PDB entry 5OBI | X-ray diffraction, 1.60 A resolution | chains A and B

# Chain A (and B)
Name: Tetrachloroethene reductive dehalogenase catalytic subunit PceA
Source organism: Sulfurospirillum multivorans DSM 12446
Notes: chain B of this document is another copy of the same molecule, construct and numbering; everything in this record applies to it too
UniProt: W6EQP0 (W6EQP0_SULMU); residues 1-464 here correspond to UniProt positions 38-501 (UniProt number = residue number + 37)
Sequence (464 residues; each row starts with the number of its first residue):
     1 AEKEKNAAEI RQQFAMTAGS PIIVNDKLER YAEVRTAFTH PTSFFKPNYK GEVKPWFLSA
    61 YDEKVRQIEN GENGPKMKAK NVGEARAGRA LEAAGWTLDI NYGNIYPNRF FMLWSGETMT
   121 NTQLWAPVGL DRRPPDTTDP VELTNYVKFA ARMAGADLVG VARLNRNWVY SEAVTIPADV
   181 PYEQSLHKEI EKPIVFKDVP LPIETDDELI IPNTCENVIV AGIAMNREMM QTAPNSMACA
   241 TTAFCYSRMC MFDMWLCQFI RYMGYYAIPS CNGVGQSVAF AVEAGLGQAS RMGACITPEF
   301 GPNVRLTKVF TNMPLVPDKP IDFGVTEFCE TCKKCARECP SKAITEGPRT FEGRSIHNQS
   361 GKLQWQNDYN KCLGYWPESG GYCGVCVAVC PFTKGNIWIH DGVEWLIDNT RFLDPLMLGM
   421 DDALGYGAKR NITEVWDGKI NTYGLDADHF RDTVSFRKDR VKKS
Unresolved in the structure: 414-430, 463-464 (chain B: 1-5, 395-430, 462-464)
Bound ions: 4Fe-4S cluster Fe site 1: Cys329, Cys332, Cys335, Cys390; 4Fe-4S cluster Fe site 2: Cys339, Cys372, Cys383, Cys386
Ligand contacts:
  - benzamidine (BEN): Phe38, Thr39, Pro41, Phe44, Phe45, Leu186, Glu189
  - 5-Methoxybenzimidazolyl-norcobamide (OBL): Ile22, Tyr31, Arg35, Thr36, Ala37, Phe38, Tyr170, Thr242, Tyr246, Met249, Asn272, Gly273, Gly275, Gln276, Ser277, Val278, Ala279, Ala289, Met292, Gly293, Ala294, Cys295, Pro302, Val304, Arg305, Leu306, Lys308, Ile344, His357, Asn358, Gln359, Lys362, Leu363, Gln364, Tyr369, Cys372, Leu373, Trp376, Tyr382, Cys383, Gly384, Cys386, Val387
  - 4Fe-4S cluster (SF4), molecule 1: Ser290, Arg291, Met292, Ile296, Cys329, Cys332, Lys333, Lys334, Cys335, Cys390, Pro391, Phe392, Phe412
  - 4Fe-4S cluster (SF4), molecule 2: Cys339, Pro340, Ser341, Ala343, Ile344, Cys372, Tyr375, Trp376, Tyr382, Cys383, Gly384, Val385, Cys386
From the paper describing this entry:
  - binding site for 5-Methoxybenzimidazolyl-norcobamide: Ile22, Lys362, Gln364

# How chain A and chain B interact
Pairs across the interface (206):
  Tyr61(A) - Leu124(B)  hydrogen bond (side chain-backbone)
  Tyr61(A) - Trp125(B)
  Tyr61(A) - Pro127(B)  hydrophobic
  Tyr61(A) - Val128(B)  hydrophobic
  Lys64(A) - Trp125(B)
  Val65(A) - Val128(B)
  Ile68(A) - Leu130(B)  hydrophobic
  Ile68(A) - Arg133(B)
  Val82(A) - Arg133(B)
  Val82(A) - Asp136(B)
  Gly83(A) - Asp136(B)
  Gly83(A) - Thr137(B)
  Glu84(A) - Tyr146(B)
  Arg86(A) - Leu130(B)  hydrogen bond (side chain-backbone)
  Arg86(A) - Arg133(B)  hydrogen bond (side chain-backbone)
  Arg86(A) - Pro134(B)  hydrogen bond (side chain-backbone)
  Arg86(A) - Pro135(B)
  Arg86(A) - Asp136(B)  salt bridge
  Arg86(A) - Tyr262(B)  hydrogen bond (side chain-backbone)
  Arg86(A) - Met263(B)  hydrogen bond (side chain-backbone)
  Arg86(A) - Gly264(B)
  Ala87(A) - Tyr146(B)  hydrophobic
  Ala87(A) - Phe259(B)
  Ala87(A) - Met263(B)  hydrophobic
  Arg89(A) - Leu130(B)
  Ala90(A) - Phe259(B)
  Ala90(A) - Tyr262(B)
  Ala90(A) - Met263(B)  hydrophobic
  Leu91(A) - Ala150(B)  hydrophobic
  Leu91(A) - Phe259(B)
  Glu92(A) - Trp125(B)
  Ala93(A) - Asn121(B)  hydrogen bond (backbone-side chain)
  Ala93(A) - Trp125(B)  hydrophobic
  Ala93(A) - Leu130(B)  hydrophobic
  Ala93(A) - Tyr262(B)  hydrophobic
  Ala94(A) - Trp255(B)
  Ala94(A) - Gln258(B)
  Ala94(A) - Phe259(B)
  Ala94(A) - Tyr262(B)
  Gly95(A) - Trp255(B)  hydrogen bond (backbone-side chain)
  Trp96(A) - Asn121(B)
  Trp96(A) - Trp125(B)
  Thr97(A) - Met119(B)
  Thr97(A) - Asn121(B)
  Thr97(A) - Met251(B)
  Thr97(A) - Met254(B)
  Thr97(A) - Gln258(B)
  Leu98(A) - Met251(B)  hydrophobic
  Leu98(A) - Met254(B)  hydrophobic
  Ile100(A) - Thr120(B)
  Asn101(A) - Leu124(B)
  Tyr102(A) - Leu124(B)  hydrophobic
  Tyr102(A) - Trp125(B)  hydrogen bond
  Met119(A) - Thr97(B)
  Thr120(A) - Ile100(B)
  Thr120(A) - Tyr182(B)
  Asn121(A) - Ala93(B)  hydrogen bond (side chain-backbone)
  Asn121(A) - Trp96(B)
  Asn121(A) - Thr97(B)
  Gln123(A) - Tyr182(B)
  Gln123(A) - Glu183(B)
  Leu124(A) - Tyr61(B)  hydrogen bond (backbone-side chain)
  Leu124(A) - Asn101(B)
  Leu124(A) - Tyr102(B)  hydrophobic
  Leu124(A) - Tyr182(B)
  Trp125(A) - Tyr61(B)
  Trp125(A) - Lys64(B)
  Trp125(A) - Glu92(B)
  Trp125(A) - Ala93(B)  hydrophobic
  Trp125(A) - Trp96(B)
  Trp125(A) - Tyr102(B)  hydrogen bond
  Trp125(A) - Tyr382(B)
  Pro127(A) - Leu58(B)  hydrophobic
  Pro127(A) - Tyr61(B)  hydrophobic
  Val128(A) - Tyr61(B)  hydrophobic
  Val128(A) - Val65(B)
  Leu130(A) - Ile68(B)  hydrophobic
  Leu130(A) - Arg86(B)  hydrogen bond (backbone-side chain)
  Leu130(A) - Arg89(B)
  Leu130(A) - Ala93(B)  hydrophobic
  Arg133(A) - Ile68(B)
  Arg133(A) - Val82(B)
  Arg133(A) - Arg86(B)  hydrogen bond (backbone-side chain)
  Pro134(A) - Arg86(B)  hydrogen bond (backbone-side chain)
  Pro135(A) - Arg86(B)
  Asp136(A) - Val82(B)
  Asp136(A) - Gly83(B)
  Asp136(A) - Arg86(B)  salt bridge
  Thr137(A) - Gly83(B)
  Asn145(A) - Trp436(B)  hydrogen bond (side chain-backbone)
  Asn145(A) - Asp437(B)  hydrogen bond
  Tyr146(A) - Glu84(B)
  Tyr146(A) - Ala87(B)  hydrophobic
  Tyr146(A) - Trp436(B)  hydrophobic
  Phe149(A) - Met237(B)  hydrophobic
  Phe149(A) - Val435(B)
  Phe149(A) - Trp436(B)  hydrophobic
  Phe149(A) - Ile440(B)  hydrophobic
  Ala150(A) - Leu91(B)  hydrophobic
  Arg152(A) - Ile440(B)
  Arg152(A) - Asn441(B)  hydrogen bond
  Arg152(A) - Thr442(B)  hydrogen bond
  Arg152(A) - Tyr443(B)  hydrogen bond (backbone-backbone)
  Met153(A) - Met229(B)  hydrophobic
  Met153(A) - Phe244(B)
  Met153(A) - Tyr443(B)
  Gly155(A) - Thr442(B)
  Gly155(A) - Tyr443(B)
  Ala156(A) - Thr442(B)  hydrogen bond (backbone-side chain)
  Asp157(A) - Thr442(B)  hydrogen bond
  Tyr182(A) - Thr120(B)  hydrogen bond (side chain-backbone)
  Tyr182(A) - Gln123(B)
  Tyr182(A) - Leu124(B)
  Glu183(A) - Gln123(B)
  Met229(A) - Met153(B)  hydrophobic
  Met237(A) - Phe149(B)  hydrophobic
  Phe244(A) - Met153(B)
  Phe244(A) - Trp255(B)
  Ser247(A) - Trp255(B)
  Arg248(A) - Trp255(B)
  Arg248(A) - Tyr443(B)  hydrogen bond
  Met251(A) - Thr97(B)
  Met251(A) - Leu98(B)  hydrophobic
  Met251(A) - Ser247(B)
  Met251(A) - Met251(B)  hydrophobic
  Met254(A) - Thr97(B)
  Met254(A) - Leu98(B)  hydrophobic
  Trp255(A) - Ala94(B)
  Trp255(A) - Gly95(B)  hydrogen bond (side chain-backbone)
  Trp255(A) - Phe244(B)
  Trp255(A) - Ser247(B)
  Trp255(A) - Tyr443(B)  hydrophobic
  Gln258(A) - Ala94(B)
  Gln258(A) - Thr97(B)
  Phe259(A) - Ala87(B)
  Phe259(A) - Ala90(B)
  Phe259(A) - Leu91(B)
  Phe259(A) - Ala94(B)
  Tyr262(A) - Arg86(B)  hydrogen bond (backbone-side chain)
  Tyr262(A) - Ala90(B)
  Tyr262(A) - Ala93(B)  hydrophobic
  Tyr262(A) - Ala94(B)
  Met263(A) - Arg86(B)
  Met263(A) - Ala87(B)  hydrophobic
  Met263(A) - Ala90(B)  hydrophobic
  Gly264(A) - Arg86(B)
  Tyr382(A) - Trp125(B)
  Val435(A) - Phe149(B)
  Trp436(A) - Asn145(B)  hydrogen bond (backbone-side chain)
  Trp436(A) - Tyr146(B)  hydrophobic
  Trp436(A) - Phe149(B)  hydrophobic
  Trp436(A) - Arg460(B)  hydrogen bond (backbone-side chain)
  Asp437(A) - Asn145(B)  hydrogen bond
  Asp437(A) - Arg457(B)  salt bridge
  Asp437(A) - Arg460(B)
  Gly438(A) - Ser455(B)
  Gly438(A) - Phe456(B)
  Gly438(A) - Arg460(B)  hydrogen bond (backbone-side chain)
  Lys439(A) - Val454(B)
  Lys439(A) - Ser455(B)
  Lys439(A) - Phe456(B)
  Ile440(A) - Phe149(B)  hydrophobic
  Ile440(A) - Arg152(B)
  Ile440(A) - Val454(B)
  Ile440(A) - Ser455(B)  hydrogen bond (backbone-backbone)
  Ile440(A) - Arg460(B)
  Asn441(A) - Arg152(B)  hydrogen bond
  Asn441(A) - Phe450(B)  hydrogen bond (side chain-backbone)
  Asn441(A) - Thr453(B)  hydrogen bond
  Asn441(A) - Val454(B)
  Thr442(A) - Arg152(B)  hydrogen bond
  Thr442(A) - Gly155(B)
  Thr442(A) - Ala156(B)  hydrogen bond (side chain-backbone)
  Thr442(A) - Asp157(B)  hydrogen bond
  Thr442(A) - Arg248(B)
  Thr442(A) - Phe450(B)
  Tyr443(A) - Arg152(B)  hydrogen bond (backbone-backbone)
  Tyr443(A) - Met153(B)
  Tyr443(A) - Gly155(B)
  Tyr443(A) - Arg248(B)  hydrogen bond
  Tyr443(A) - Trp255(B)  hydrophobic
  Tyr443(A) - Tyr443(B)  hydrophobic
  Leu445(A) - Phe450(B)  hydrophobic
  Ala447(A) - Phe450(B)  hydrophobic
  Ala447(A) - Arg451(B)
  Phe450(A) - Asn441(B)  hydrogen bond (backbone-side chain)
  Phe450(A) - Thr442(B)
  Phe450(A) - Leu445(B)  hydrophobic
  Phe450(A) - Ala447(B)  hydrophobic
  Phe450(A) - Phe450(B)  hydrophobic
  Arg451(A) - Ala447(B)
  Arg451(A) - Asp448(B)  salt bridge
  Thr453(A) - Asn441(B)  hydrogen bond
  Val454(A) - Lys439(B)
  Val454(A) - Ile440(B)
  Val454(A) - Asn441(B)
  Ser455(A) - Gly438(B)
  Ser455(A) - Lys439(B)
  Ser455(A) - Ile440(B)  hydrogen bond (backbone-backbone)
  Phe456(A) - Gly438(B)
  Phe456(A) - Lys439(B)
  Arg457(A) - Asp437(B)  salt bridge
  Arg460(A) - Trp436(B)  hydrogen bond (side chain-backbone)
  Arg460(A) - Asp437(B)
  Arg460(A) - Gly438(B)  hydrogen bond (side chain-backbone)
  Arg460(A) - Ile440(B)
Also at the interface, not in a pair above, chain A (88 interface residues in all): Leu58, Glu69, Ala154, Leu186, Thr241, Gly444, Asp446, Asp448
Also at the interface, not in a pair above, chain B (88 interface residues in all): Glu69, Ala154, Leu186, Thr241, Gly444, Asp446

# Summary
The chain A/chain B interface involves 88 residues from each chain; the contacts include 44 hydrogen bonds and
5 salt bridges. Polar contacts include Arg86(A)-Asp136(B), Asp437(A)-Arg457(B) and Arg451(A)-Asp448(B). Bound
to chain A: 4Fe-4S cluster, 5-Methoxybenzimidazolyl-norcobamide and benzamidine. From the paper: a binding
site for 5-Methoxybenzimidazolyl-norcobamide at Ile22(A), Lys362(A) and Gln364(A).
Chain A and chain B are both Tetrachloroethene reductive dehalogenase catalytic subunit PceA (Sulfurospirillum
multivorans DSM 12446); the structure, PCE reductive dehalogenase from S. multivorans with
5-METHOXYBENZIMIDAZOLYL-NORCOBAMIDE cofactor, was determined by X-ray diffraction together with 5OBP from the
same study.
